PDB entry 8SUW | electron microscopy, 3.15 A resolution | chains D and F of the 16 polymer chains in the assembly

Chain D (and F):
Molecule: SIR2-like domain-containing protein
Source organism: Escherichia coli
Notes: chain F of this document is another copy of the same molecule, construct and numbering; everything in this record applies to it too
UniProt: A0A7B5N0T7 (A0A7B5N0T7_ECOLX); residues 1-415 here = UniProt positions 1-415
Amino-acid sequence (415 residues; row label = number of the first residue in the row):
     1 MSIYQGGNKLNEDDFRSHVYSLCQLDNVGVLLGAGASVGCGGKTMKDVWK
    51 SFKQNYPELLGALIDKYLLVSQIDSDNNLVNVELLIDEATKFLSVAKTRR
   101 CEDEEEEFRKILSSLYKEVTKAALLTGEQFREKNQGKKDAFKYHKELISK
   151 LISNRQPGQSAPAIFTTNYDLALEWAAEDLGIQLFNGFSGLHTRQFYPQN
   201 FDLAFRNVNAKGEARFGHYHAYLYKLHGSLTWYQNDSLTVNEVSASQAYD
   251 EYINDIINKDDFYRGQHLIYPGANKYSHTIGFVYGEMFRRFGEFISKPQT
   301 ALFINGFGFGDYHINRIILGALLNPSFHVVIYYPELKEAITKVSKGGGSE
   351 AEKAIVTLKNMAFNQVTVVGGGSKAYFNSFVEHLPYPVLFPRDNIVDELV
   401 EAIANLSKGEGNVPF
Not modelled in the structure: 1, 211-216, 392, 409-415 (chain F: 1, 210-216, 392, 409-415)
Residues lining bound ligands: Adenosine-5-Diphosphoribose (AR6; [(2R,3S,4R,5R)-5-(6-aminopurin-9-yl)-3,4-dihydroxy-oxolan-2-yl]methyl [hydroxy-[[(2R,3S,4R,5S)-3,4,5-trihydroxyoxolan-2-yl]methoxy]phosphoryl] hydrogen phosphate): Gly33, Ala34, Gly35, Val38, Thr44, Met45, Glu83, Thr167, His227, Asn305, Gly306, Phe307, Gly308, Phe309, Asp311, Tyr333, Pro334, Tyr376, Phe377
From the paper describing this entry:
  - catalytic residues: His227, Asp311, His313
  - mutagenesis - H227A, D311A, H313A: abolished catalytic activity on NAD+
  - mutagenesis - H227A, D311A, H313A: decreased catalytic activity on single-stranded DNA
  - mutagenesis - H227A: decreased growth

Chain D / chain F interface:
Pairs across the interface (20):
  Ser153(D) - Phe363(F)
  Asn209(D) - Ser296(F)  hydrogen bond
  Gly217(D) - Leu323(F)
  His218(D) - Leu323(F)
  His218(D) - Pro325(F)
  Tyr219(D) - Leu322(F)
  Tyr219(D) - Leu323(F)
  Tyr219(D) - Pro325(F)
  Tyr386(D) - Ala362(F)
  Pro387(D) - Asn364(F)
  Leu389(D) - His328(F)
  Leu389(D) - Asn364(F)
  Phe390(D) - His18(F)
  Phe390(D) - Ser21(F)
  Val396(D) - Glu398(F)
  Leu399(D) - Asn394(F)
  Leu399(D) - Glu398(F)
  Ile403(D) - Glu401(F)
  Ile403(D) - Asn405(F)
  Leu406(D) - Asn405(F)
Other interface residues (no listed pair), chain D (16 interface residues in all): Ser149, Ile182, Val400
Other interface residues (no listed pair), chain F (18 interface residues in all): Leu22, Asn324, Leu399, Lys408

Summary:
Chain D and chain F form an interface of 16 and 18 residues respectively; the contacts include 1 hydrogen
bond. Its one hydrogen-bonded contact is Asn209(D)-Ser296(F). Chain D binds Adenosine-5-Diphosphoribose. From
the paper: catalytic residues His227(D), Asp311(D) and His313(D); H227A, D311A and H313A of chain D abolish
catalytic activity on NAD+.
Chain D and chain F are both SIR2-like domain-containing protein (Escherichia coli); the structure, E. coli
SIR2-HerA complex (dodecamer SIR2 bound 4 protomers of HerA), was determined by electron microscopy (same
publication as 8SU9, 8SUB, 8SXX, 8UAE and 8UAF).
